PDB entry 6PC4 | X-ray diffraction, 2.60 A resolution | chains A and F of the 6 polymer chains in the assembly

# Chain A
Molecule: Tubulin alpha-1B chain
From: Sus scrofa
Reference sequence: Q2XVP4 (TBA1B_PIG); residue numbers follow UniProt; this construct covers 1-450
Chain sequence (450 residues; each row starts with the number of its first residue):
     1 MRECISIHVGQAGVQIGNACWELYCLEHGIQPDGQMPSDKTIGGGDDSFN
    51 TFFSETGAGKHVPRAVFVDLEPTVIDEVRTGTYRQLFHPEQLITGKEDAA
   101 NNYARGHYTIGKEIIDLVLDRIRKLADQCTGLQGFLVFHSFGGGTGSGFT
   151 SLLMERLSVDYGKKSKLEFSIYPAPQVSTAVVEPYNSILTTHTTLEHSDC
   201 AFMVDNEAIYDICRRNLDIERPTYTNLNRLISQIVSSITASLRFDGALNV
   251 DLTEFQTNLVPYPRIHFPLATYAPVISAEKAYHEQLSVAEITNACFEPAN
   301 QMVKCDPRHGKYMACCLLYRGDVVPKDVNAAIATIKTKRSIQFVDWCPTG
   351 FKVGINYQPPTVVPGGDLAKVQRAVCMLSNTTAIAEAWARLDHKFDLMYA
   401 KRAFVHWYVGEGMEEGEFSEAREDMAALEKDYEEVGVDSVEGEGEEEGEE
Unresolved in the structure: 438-450
Ion coordination: Ca2+: D39, T41, G44, E55
Ligand contacts:
  - GTP (guanosine-5'-triphosphate): G10, Q11, A12, Q15, I16, D69, D98, A99, A100, N101, S140, G142, G143, G144, T145, G146, I171, P173, V177, S178, T179, E183, N206, Y224, L227, N228, I231
  - O91 ([2-(4-methylphenyl)-1H-imidazol-4-yl](3,4,5-trimethoxyphenyl)methanone): N101, T179, A180, V181
UniProt features mapped onto this chain:
  - motif: M1 to C4 (MREC motif)
  - active site: E254
  - binding site (GTP): G10, Q11, A12, Q15, E71, A99, S140, G143, G144, T145, G146, T179, E183, N206, Y224, N228, L252
  - binding site (Mg(2+)): E71
  - modified residue: K40 (N6,N6,N6-trimethyllysine), S48 (Phosphoserine), S232 (Phosphoserine), Y282 (3'-nitrotyrosine), R339 (Omega-N-methylarginine), S439 (Phosphoserine), E443 (5-glutamyl polyglutamate), E445 (5-glutamyl polyglutamate)
  - cross-link (Glycyl lysine isopeptide (Lys-Gly)): K326 (interchain with G-Cter in ubiquitin), K370 (interchain with G-Cter in ubiquitin)

# Chain F
Molecule: Tubulin Tyrosine Ligase
From: Gallus gallus
Reference sequence: E1BQ43 (E1BQ43_CHICK); residues 1-378 here = UniProt positions 1-378
Chain sequence (384 residues; row label = number of the first residue in the row):
     1 MYTFVVRDENSSVYAEVSRLLLATGQWKRLRKDNPRFNLMLGERNRLPFG
    51 RLGHEPGLVQLVNYYRGADKLCRKASLVKLIKTSPELSESCTWFPESYVI
   101 YPTNLKTPVAPAQNGIRHLINNTRTDEREVFLAAYNRRREGREGNVWIAK
   151 SSAGAKGEGILISSEASELLDFIDEQGQVHVIQKYLEKPLLLEPGHRKFD
   201 IRSWVLVDHLYNIYLYREGVLRTSSEPYNSANFQDKTCHLTNHCIQKEYS
   251 KNYGRYEEGNEMFFEEFNQYLMDALNTTLENSILLQIKHIIRSCLMCIEP
   301 AISTKHLHYQSFQLFGFDFMVDEELKVWLIEVNGAPACAQKLYAELCQGI
   351 VDVAISSVFPLADTGQKTSQPTSIFIKLHHHHHH
Unresolved in the structure: 104-127, 150-160, 248-251, 363-371, 381-384
Construct notes: expression tag (379-384)

# Chain A / chain F interface
Contacting residue pairs (23):
  Q176(A) - P56(F)
  E207(A) - H54(F)  salt bridge
  E297(A) - H306(F)  salt bridge
  P298(A) - L307(F)  hydrophobic
  K304(A) - H54(F)
  D306(A) - R66(F)
  D306(A) - L307(F)
  R308(A) - P300(F)  hydrogen bond (side chain-backbone)
  R308(A) - A301(F)  hydrogen bond (side chain-backbone)
  R308(A) - I302(F)
  R308(A) - S303(F)  hydrogen bond (side chain-backbone)
  R308(A) - L307(F)
  H309(A) - R66(F)  hydrogen bond (side chain-backbone)
  H309(A) - G67(F)
  H309(A) - A301(F)  hydrogen bond (side chain-backbone)
  K338(A) - P300(F)
  S340(A) - A301(F)
  E386(A) - G50(F)
  E386(A) - R66(F)  salt bridge
  R390(A) - G50(F)
  R390(A) - H54(F)
  H393(A) - R51(F)
  E433(A) - R46(F)  salt bridge
Other interface residues (no listed pair), chain A (16 interface residues in all): C305, K394
Other interface residues (no listed pair), chain F (16 interface residues in all): G53, E55, H308

# In short
The chain A/chain F interface involves 16 residues from each chain, with 5 hydrogen bonds and 4 salt bridges.
Polar contacts include E207(A)-H54(F), E297(A)-H306(F) and E386(A)-R66(F). Bound to chain A: GTP and compound
O91.
Here chain A is Tubulin alpha-1B chain (Sus scrofa) and chain F is Tubulin Tyrosine Ligase (Gallus gallus).
Entry 6PC4 (Tubulin-RB3_SLD-TTL in complex with compound ABI-274) was determined by X-ray diffraction,
deposited together with 6AGK.
